Entry 3Q35 (X-ray diffraction, 3.30 A resolution); this record covers chains A and B.

== Chain A ==
Name: Histone acetyltransferase
Source organism: Saccharomyces cerevisiae
Notes: EC 2.3.1.48
UniProtKB: Q07794 (RT109_YEAST); residues 1-436 here = UniProt positions 1-436
Amino-acid sequence (438 residues; numbered -1 to 436; the number before each row is that of its first residue; numbers below 1 keep their minus sign (Gly-1 is residue -1)):
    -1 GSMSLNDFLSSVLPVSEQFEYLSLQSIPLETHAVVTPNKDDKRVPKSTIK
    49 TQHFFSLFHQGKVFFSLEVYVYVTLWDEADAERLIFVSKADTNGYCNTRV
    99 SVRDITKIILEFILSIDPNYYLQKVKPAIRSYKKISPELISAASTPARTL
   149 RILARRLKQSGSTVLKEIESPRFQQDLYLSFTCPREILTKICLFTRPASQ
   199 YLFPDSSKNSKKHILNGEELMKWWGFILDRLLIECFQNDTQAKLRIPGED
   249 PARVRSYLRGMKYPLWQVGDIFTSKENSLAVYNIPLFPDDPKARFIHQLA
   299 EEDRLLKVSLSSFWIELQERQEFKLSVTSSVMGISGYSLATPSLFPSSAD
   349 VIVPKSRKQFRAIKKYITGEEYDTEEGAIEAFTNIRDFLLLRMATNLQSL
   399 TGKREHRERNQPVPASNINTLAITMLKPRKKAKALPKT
Unresolved in the structure: -1 to 0, 130-133, 166-171, 405-436
Sequence notes: expression tag (-1 to 0)
Modified positions: Lys290 (n(6)-acetyllysine; ALY)
Curated features (UniProtKB/Swiss-Prot):
  - region: Leu419 to Leu433 (Interaction with ASF1)
  - active site: Asp288 (Proton donor/acceptor)
  - binding site (acetyl-CoA): Ala88 to Thr90, Arg97 to Arg101, Phe192, Ala196, His211 to Leu213, Trp221
  - modified residue: Lys290 (N6-acetyllysine)
  - mutagenesis: Glu66 (E66A: Mildly increases sensitivity to methyl methane sulfonate, camptothecin and hydroxyurea (genotoxic stress)), Phe84 (F84A: Increases sensitivity to methyl methane sulfonate, camptothecin and hydroxyurea (genotoxic stress)), Asp89 (D89A: Abolishes histone acetylase activity; D89N: Decreases histone acetylase activity. Decreases expression (at protein level) ...), Leu148 (L148D: Decreases binding and activity stimulation by VPS75. Decreases acetylation of histone H3 'Lys-9' and 'Lys-27'), Ile150 to Leu151 (Decreases binding and activity stimulation by VPS75), Arg194 (R194A/E: Decreases histone acetylase activity), Tyr199 (Y199S: Decreases histone acetylase activity. Increases sensitivity to methyl methane sulfonate and hydroxyurea (genotoxic stress)), His211 (H211A: Decreases histone acetylase activity; when associated with A-222), Trp221 (W221A: Decreases histone acetylase activity; when associated with A-211), Trp222 (W222F: Decreases histone acetylase activity. Increases sensitivity to methyl methane sulfonate and hydroxyurea (genotoxic stress)), Phe285 (F285A: Increases sensitivity to methyl methane sulfonate, camptothecin and hydroxyurea (genotoxic stress)), Asp287 to Asp288 (Decreases histone acetylase activity), 12 further mutagenesis entries in UniProt
Residues lining bound ligands: acetyl coenzyme A (ACO): Val85, Ser86, Lys87, Ala88, Asp89, Thr90, Val98, Ser99, Val100, Arg101, Leu191, Phe192, Thr193, Arg194, Pro195, Ala196, Ser197, Tyr199, Lys209, Lys210, His211, Ile212, Leu213, Leu218, Trp221, Trp222

== Chain B ==
Name: Vacuolar protein sorting-associated protein 75
Source organism: Saccharomyces cerevisiae
UniProtKB: P53853 (VPS75_YEAST); residues 1-232 here = UniProt positions 1-232
Amino-acid sequence (232 residues; each row starts with the number of its first residue):
     1 MMSDQENENEHAKAFLGLAKCEEEVDAIEREVELYRLNKMKPVYEKRDAY
    51 IDEIAEFWKIVLSQHVSFANYIRASDFKYIDTIDKIKVEWLALESEMYDT
   101 RDFSITFHFHGIEGDFKEQQVTKVFQIKKGKDDQEDGILTSEPVPIEWPQ
   151 SYDSINPDLIKDKRSPEGKKKYRQGMKTIFGWFRWTGLKPGKEFPHGDSL
   201 ASLFSEEIYPFCVKYYAEAQRDLEDEEGESGL
Unresolved in the structure: 1-8, 131-135, 227-232
Curated features (UniProtKB/Swiss-Prot):
  - modified residue: Ser3 (Phosphoserine)
  - mutagenesis: Ala19 (A19D: Decreases RTT109 binding; A19I: Mildly decreases RTT109 activity stimulation), Cys21 to Val32 (Abolishes dimer formation. Decreases activity and binding to RTT109), Arg73 to Ala74 (Decreases RTT109 binding and activity stimulation), Glu167 to Thr178 (Decreases RTT109 activity stimulation), Arg173 to Lys177 (Decreases RTT109 binding and activity stimulation), Ser205 to Glu207 (Decreases RTT109 activity stimulation), Glu206 to Glu207 (Increases acetylation of histone H3 'Lys-56'; Decreases RTT109 activity stimulation), Glu218 to Asp222 (Decreases RTT109 binding and activity stimulation)

== How chain A and chain B interact ==
Contacting residue pairs (33):
  Lys124(A) with Asp225(B), salt bridge
  Glu136(A) with Asp222(B)
  Leu137(A) with Asp222(B)
  Ile138(A) with Gln220(B); Asp222(B), hydrogen bond (backbone-side chain)
  Ser139(A) with Arg221(B)
  Ala140(A) with Arg221(B)
  Pro144(A) with Ala217(B), hydrophobic
  Thr147(A) with Ala217(B)
  Leu151(A) with Gln220(B)
  Arg154(A) with Asp222(B), salt bridge
  Leu163(A) with Asp222(B)
  Tyr176(A) with Asp225(B), hydrogen bond
  Lys353(A) with Glu224(B); Asp225(B)
  Ser354(A) with Asp225(B)
  Arg355(A) with Asp225(B)
  Lys356(A) with Gln64(B), hydrogen bond (side chain-backbone)
  Lys363(A) with Asn70(B), hydrogen bond
  Tyr364(A) with Ala74(B)
  Glu374(A) with Arg173(B), salt bridge; Lys177(B), salt bridge
  Ile377(A) with Lys170(B)
  Glu378(A) with Arg73(B), salt bridge
  Asn382(A) with Arg73(B); Ala74(B), hydrogen bond (side chain-backbone)
  Asp385(A) with Ser75(B)
  Phe386(A) with Ala74(B), hydrophobic
  Leu389(A) with Phe77(B), hydrophobic; Lys78(B)
  Arg390(A) with Ser63(B), hydrogen bond; Phe77(B); Asp81(B), salt bridge
Interface residues without a listed pair, chain A (29 interface residues in all): Arg128, Leu148, Thr381
Interface residues without a listed pair, chain B (24 interface residues in all): Val66, Ala69, Val213, Lys214, Leu223, Glu226

== Overview ==
Chain A and chain B form an interface of 29 and 24 residues respectively, with 6 hydrogen bonds and 6 salt
bridges. Polar pairs include Lys124(A)-Asp225(B), Arg154(A)-Asp222(B) and Glu374(A)-Arg173(B). Ligands of
chain A: acetyl coenzyme A.
Here chain A is Histone acetyltransferase and chain B is Vacuolar protein sorting-associated protein 75, both
from Saccharomyces cerevisiae. Entry 3Q35 (Structure of the Rtt109-AcCoA/Vps75 complex and implications for
chaperone-mediated histone acetylation) was determined by X-ray diffraction together with 3Q33 from the same
study.
